Entry 8SPU (electron microscopy, 2.80 A resolution); this record covers chains J and L of the 13 polymer chains in the assembly.

== Chain J ==
Molecule: 168-nt DNA strand
Sequence (168 nucleotides; row label = number of the first residue in the row):
     1 GCGTGCTGAT TCCCTCCATT CGCTCTGCAT AACTATCACT TTCTGGAACT CCATGGTCTC
    61 CTAGGTCGCC AGGCCTTTGC TTTGCAGCTT AGAACAGACT CTCTATGCTC CCTCCACCCT
   121 CTGTTTCTCC AGGTCCCACA TGGGGAGGCG CTCCTTCTCC CTGCTGAT
Not modelled in the structure: 1-3, 153-168

== Chain L ==
Name: Maltodextrin-binding protein, POU domain, class 5, transcription factor 1
Source organism: Homo sapiens
UniProt: chimeric construct of A0A376KDN7, Q01860: residues -248 to 113 from A0A376KDN7 (A0A376KDN7_ECOLX) positions 26-387 (UniProt number = residue number + 274); residues 138-290 from Q01860 positions 138-290 (same numbers)
Sequence (550 residues; each row starts with the number of its first residue; numbers below 1 keep their minus sign (Met-251 is residue -251)):
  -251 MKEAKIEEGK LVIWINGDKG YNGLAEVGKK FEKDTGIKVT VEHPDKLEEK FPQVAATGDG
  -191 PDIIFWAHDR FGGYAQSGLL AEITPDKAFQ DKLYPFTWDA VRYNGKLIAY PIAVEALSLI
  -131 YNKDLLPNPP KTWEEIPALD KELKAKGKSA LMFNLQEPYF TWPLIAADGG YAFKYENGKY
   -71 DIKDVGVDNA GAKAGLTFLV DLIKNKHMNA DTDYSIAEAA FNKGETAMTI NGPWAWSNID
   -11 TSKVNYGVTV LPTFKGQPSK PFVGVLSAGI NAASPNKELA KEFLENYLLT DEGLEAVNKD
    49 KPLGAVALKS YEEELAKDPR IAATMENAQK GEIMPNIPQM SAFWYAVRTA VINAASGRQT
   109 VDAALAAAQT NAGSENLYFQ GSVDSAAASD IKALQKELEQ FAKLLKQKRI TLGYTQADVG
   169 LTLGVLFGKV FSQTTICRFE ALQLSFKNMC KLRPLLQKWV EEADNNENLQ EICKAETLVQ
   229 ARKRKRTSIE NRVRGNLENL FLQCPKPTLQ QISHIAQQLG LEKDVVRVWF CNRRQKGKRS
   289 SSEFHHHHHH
Not modelled in the structure: -251 to 139, 215-298
Construct notes: initiating methionine (-251); expression tag (-250 to -249, 291-298); linker (114-137)
UniProt features mapped onto this chain:
  - DNA-binding region: Arg230 to Ser289 (Homeobox)
  - region (DNA-binding): Ser180 to Arg186, Ser193 to Asn196
  - binding site (DNA): Arg157, Gln164
  - modified residue: Thr235 (Phosphothreonine), Ser236 (Phosphoserine), Ser289 (Phosphoserine), Ser290 (Phosphoserine)

== How chain J and chain L interact ==
Residue-residue contacts - 11 pairs, chain J then chain L:
  DG8(J) with Arg157(L), salt bridge to the phosphate; Gln164(L), phosphate contact; Gln181(L), hydrogen bond to the phosphate
  DA9(J) with Lys154(L), salt bridge to the phosphate; Gln164(L), phosphate contact; Cys185(L), hydrogen bond to the phosphate
  DT10(J) with Thr182(L), hydrogen bond to the base; Cys185(L), base contact; Arg186(L), base contact
  DT11(J) with Thr182(L), base contact; Arg186(L), base contact
Other interface residues (no listed pair), chain J (6 interface residues in all): DT7, DC12
Other interface residues (no listed pair), chain L (8 interface residues in all): Thr163

== In short ==
6 residues of chain J face 8 of chain L across their interface, with 3 hydrogen bonds and 2 salt bridges.
Polar pairs include DT10(J)-Thr182(L), DG8(J)-Gln181(L) and DA9(J)-Cys185(L). UniProt lists a DNA-binding
region and DNA-binding residues Arg157(L) and Gln164(L) on chain L.
Chain J is a 168-nt DNA strand and chain L is Maltodextrin-binding protein, POU domain, class 5, transcription
factor 1 (Homo sapiens); the structure, Structure of ESRRB nucleosome bound OCT4 at site c, was determined by
electron microscopy together with 7U0G, 7U0I, 7U0J, 8DK5 and 8SPS from the same study.
